Entry 4I5N (X-ray diffraction, 2.80 A resolution); this record covers chains B and C of the 4 polymer chains in the assembly.

# Chain B
Name: Serine/threonine-protein phosphatase 2A regulatory subunit B'' subunit beta - Cell division control protein 6 homolog chimeric construct
From: Homo sapiens
Notes: fragment: UNP Q9Y5P8 residues 122-490 and UNP Q99741 residues 70-90
UniProtKB: chimeric construct of Q9Y5P8, Q99741: residues 122-490 from Q9Y5P8 (P2R3B_HUMAN) positions 122-490 (same numbers); residues 512-532 from Q99741 positions 70-90 (UniProt number = residue number - 442)
Amino-acid sequence (413 residues; row label = number of the first residue in the row):
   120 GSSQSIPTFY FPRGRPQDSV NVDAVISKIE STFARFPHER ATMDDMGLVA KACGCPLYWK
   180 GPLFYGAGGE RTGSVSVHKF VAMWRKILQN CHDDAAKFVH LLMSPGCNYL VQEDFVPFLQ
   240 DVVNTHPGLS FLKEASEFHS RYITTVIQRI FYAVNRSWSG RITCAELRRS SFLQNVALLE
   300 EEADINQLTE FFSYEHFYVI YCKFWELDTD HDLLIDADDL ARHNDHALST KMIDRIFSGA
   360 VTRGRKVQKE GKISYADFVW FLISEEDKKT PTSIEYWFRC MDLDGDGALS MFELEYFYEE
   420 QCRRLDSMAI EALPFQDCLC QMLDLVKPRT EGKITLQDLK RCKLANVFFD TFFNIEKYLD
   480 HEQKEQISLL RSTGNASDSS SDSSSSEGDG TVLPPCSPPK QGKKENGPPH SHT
Unresolved in the structure: 120, 136-137, 478-532
Construct notes: linker (491-511)
Modified residues: Mse162, Mse165, Mse202, Mse222, Mse351, Mse400, Mse410, Mse427, Mse441 (selenomethionine; parent Met)
Metal / ion sites: Ca2+ site 1: Asp327, Asp329, Asp331, Leu333; Ca2+ site 2: Asp401, Asp403, Asp405, Ala407, Glu412
Curated features (UniProtKB/Swiss-Prot):
  - binding site (Ca(2+)): Asp401, Asp403, Asp405, Glu412
  - modified residue: Ser516 (Phosphoserine)
From the paper describing this entry:
  - mutagenesis - D443K: abolished catalytic activity on pCdc6
  - mutagenesis - D443K: unchanged catalytic activity on pThr peptide
  - mutagenesis - F128A: decreased catalytic activity on pCdc6
  - mutagenesis - D443K: unchanged binding to Cdc6

# Chain C
Name: Serine/threonine-protein phosphatase 2A catalytic subunit alpha isoform, PP2A-alpha
From: Homo sapiens
Notes: EC 3.1.3.16
UniProtKB: P67775 (PP2AA_HUMAN); numbering as in UniProt (aligned over 1-309)
Amino-acid sequence (311 residues; row label = number of the first residue in the row; numbers below 1 keep their minus sign (Gly-1 is residue -1)):
    -1 GSMDEKVFTK ELDQWIEQLN ECKQLSESQV KSLCEKAKEI LTKESNVQEV RCPVTVCGDV
    59 HGQFHDLMEL FRIGGKSPDT NYLFMGDYVD RGYYSVETVT LLVALKVRYR ERITILRGNH
   119 ESRQITQVYG FYDECLRKYG NANVWKYFTD LFDYLPLTAL VDGQIFCLHG GLSPSIDTLD
   179 HIRALDRLQE VPHEGPMCDL LWSDPDDRGG WGISPRGAGY TFGQDISETF NHANGLTLVS
   239 RAHQLVMEGY NWCHDRNVVT IFSAPNYCYR CGNQAAIMEL DDTLKYSFLQ FDPAPRRGEP
   299 HVTRRTPDYF L
Unresolved in the structure: -1 to 1, 295-309
Metal / ion sites: Mn2+ site 1: Asp57, His59, Asp85; Mn2+ site 2: Asp85, Asn117, His167, His241
Curated features (UniProtKB/Swiss-Prot):
  - active site: His118 (Proton donor)
  - binding site (Mn(2+)): Asp57, His59, Asp85, Asn117, His167, His241
  - binding site (Zn(2+)): Asp57, His59, Asp85
  - binding site (Fe(3+)): Asp85, Asn117, His167, His241
  - modified residue: Tyr307 (Phosphotyrosine), Leu309 (Leucine methyl ester)
  - natural variant: Gly60 (G60V: In HJS3; uncertain significance), Asp88 (D88G: In HJS3), Gln122 (Q122H: In HJS3), Gln125 to Leu309 (deletion: In HJS3), Tyr127 (Y127C: In HJS3), Asp131 (D131H: In HJS3), His191 (H191R: In HJS3), Arg214 to Leu309 (deletion: In HJS3), Asp223 (D223H: In HJS3; D223V: In HJS3), Tyr265 (Y265C: In HJS3), Phe308 (F308FF: In HJS3)
  - mutagenesis: Asp85 (D85N: Loss of phosphatase activity), Leu309 (L309A: Loss of binding to PP2A B-alpha regulatory subunit)

# How chain B and chain C interact
Contacting residue pairs (14):
  Leu432(B) - Arg268(C)
  Cys439(B) - Arg294(C)
  Gln440(B) - Tyr91(C)  hydrogen bond
  Gln440(B) - Tyr267(C)
  Asp443(B) - His63(C)  salt bridge
  Asp443(B) - Tyr91(C)
  Asp443(B) - Tyr92(C)  hydrogen bond (backbone-side chain)
  Asp443(B) - Tyr267(C)  hydrogen bond
  Asp443(B) - Arg294(C)  salt bridge
  Leu444(B) - Tyr91(C)
  Lys446(B) - Glu19(C)
  Lys446(B) - Cys20(C)  hydrogen bond (side chain-backbone)
  Lys462(B) - Arg135(C)
  Leu463(B) - Arg135(C)
Interface residues without a listed pair, chain B (10 interface residues in all): Asp436, Mse441
The authors on this interface:
  - hot spots on chain B (mutagenesis) - D443K: decreased binding to GST-tagged PP2A core enzyme

# In short
The interface between chain B and chain C involves 10 residues on one side and 9 on the other; the contacts
include 4 hydrogen bonds and 2 salt bridges. Polar contacts include Asp443(B)-His63(C), Asp443(B)-Arg294(C)
and Gln440(B)-Tyr91(C). The paper reports that D443K of chain B abolishes catalytic activity on pCdc6; F128A
of chain B reduces catalytic activity on pCdc6.
Here chain B is Serine/threonine-protein phosphatase 2A regulatory subunit B'' subunit beta - Cell division
control protein 6 homolog chimeric construct and chain C is Serine/threonine-protein phosphatase 2A catalytic
subunit alpha isoform, PP2A-alpha, both from Homo sapiens. Entry 4I5N (Structural mechanism of trimeric PP2A
holoenzyme involving PR70: insight for Cdc6 dephosphorylation) was determined by X-ray diffraction together
with 4I5J, 4I5K and 4I5L from the same study.
